Entry 4LJZ (X-ray diffraction, 3.59 A resolution); this record covers chains D and E of the 6 polymer chains in the assembly.

== Chain D ==
Molecule: DNA-directed RNA polymerase subunit beta'
Source organism: Escherichia coli BW2952
Notes: EC 2.7.7.6
UniProtKB: C5A0S8 (C5A0S8_ECOBW); residue numbers follow UniProt; this construct covers 1-1407
Sequence (1407 residues; numbered 1 to 1407; the number before each row is that of its first residue):
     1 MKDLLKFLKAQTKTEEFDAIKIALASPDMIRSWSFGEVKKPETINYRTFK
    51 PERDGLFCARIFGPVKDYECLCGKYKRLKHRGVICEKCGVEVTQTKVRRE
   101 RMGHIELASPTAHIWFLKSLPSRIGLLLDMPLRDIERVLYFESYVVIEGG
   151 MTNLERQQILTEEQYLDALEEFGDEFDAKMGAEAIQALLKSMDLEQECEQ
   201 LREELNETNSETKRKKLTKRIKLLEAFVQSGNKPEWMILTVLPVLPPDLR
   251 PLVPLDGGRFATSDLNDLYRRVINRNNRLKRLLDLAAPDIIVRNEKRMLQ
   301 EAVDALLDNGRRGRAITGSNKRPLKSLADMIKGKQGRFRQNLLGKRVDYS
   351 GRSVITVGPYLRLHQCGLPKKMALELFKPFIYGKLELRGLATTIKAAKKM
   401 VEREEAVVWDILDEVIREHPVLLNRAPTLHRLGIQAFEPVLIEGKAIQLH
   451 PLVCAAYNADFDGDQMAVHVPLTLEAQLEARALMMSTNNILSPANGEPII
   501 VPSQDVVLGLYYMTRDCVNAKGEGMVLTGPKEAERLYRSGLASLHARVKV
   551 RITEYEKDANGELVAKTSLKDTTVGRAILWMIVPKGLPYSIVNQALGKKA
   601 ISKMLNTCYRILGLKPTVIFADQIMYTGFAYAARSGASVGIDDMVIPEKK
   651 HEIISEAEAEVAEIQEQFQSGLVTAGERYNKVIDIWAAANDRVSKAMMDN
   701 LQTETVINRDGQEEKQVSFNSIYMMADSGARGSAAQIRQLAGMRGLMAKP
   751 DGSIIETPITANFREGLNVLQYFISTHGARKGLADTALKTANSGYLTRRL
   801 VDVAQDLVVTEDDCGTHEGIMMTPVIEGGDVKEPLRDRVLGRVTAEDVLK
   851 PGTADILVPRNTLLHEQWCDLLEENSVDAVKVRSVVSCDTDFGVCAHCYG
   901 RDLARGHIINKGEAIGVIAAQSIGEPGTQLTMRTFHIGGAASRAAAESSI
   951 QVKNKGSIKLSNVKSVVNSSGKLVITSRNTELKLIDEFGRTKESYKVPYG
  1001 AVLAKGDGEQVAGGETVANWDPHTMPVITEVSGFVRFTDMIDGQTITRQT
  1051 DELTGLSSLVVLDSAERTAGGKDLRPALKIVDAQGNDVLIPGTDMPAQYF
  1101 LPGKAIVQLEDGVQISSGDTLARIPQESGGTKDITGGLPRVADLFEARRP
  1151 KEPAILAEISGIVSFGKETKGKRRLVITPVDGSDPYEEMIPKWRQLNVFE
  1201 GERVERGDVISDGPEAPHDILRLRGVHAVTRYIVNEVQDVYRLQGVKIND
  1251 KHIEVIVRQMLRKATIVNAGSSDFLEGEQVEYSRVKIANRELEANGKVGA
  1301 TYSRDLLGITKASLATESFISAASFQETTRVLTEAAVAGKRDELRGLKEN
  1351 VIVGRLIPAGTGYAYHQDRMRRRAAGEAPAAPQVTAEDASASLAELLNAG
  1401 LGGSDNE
Disordered / not traced: 1-7, 932-1134, 1377-1407
Metal / ion sites: Zn2+ site 1: Cys-70, Cys-72, Cys-85; Zn2+ site 2: Cys-814, Cys-888, Cys-895, Cys-898
Residues lining bound ligands: Mg2+ (MG): Asp-460, Asp-462, Asp-464

== Chain E ==
Molecule: DNA-directed RNA polymerase subunit omega
Source organism: Escherichia coli
Notes: EC 2.7.7.6
UniProtKB: C9QUL2 (C9QUL2_ECOD1); residue numbers follow UniProt; this construct covers 1-91
Sequence (91 residues; numbered 1 to 91; the number before each row is that of its first residue):
     1 MARVTVQDAVEKIGNRFDLVLVAARRARQMQVGGKDPLVPEENDKTTVIA
    51 LREIEEGLINNQILDVRERQEQQEQEAAELQAVTAIAEGRR
Disordered / not traced: 1, 91

== How chain D and chain E interact ==
Pairs across the interface - 53 pairs, chain D then chain E:
  His-364(D) / Val-4(E)
  Glu-414(D) / Lys-45(E)  hydrogen bond (backbone-side chain)
  Val-415(D) / Lys-45(E)
  Arg-417(D) / Glu-42(E)
  Arg-417(D) / Asn-43(E)  hydrogen bond (side chain-backbone)
  Arg-417(D) / Asp-44(E)  salt bridge
  Arg-417(D) / Lys-45(E)
  Glu-418(D) / Ala-2(E)
  Glu-418(D) / Asp-44(E)
  Glu-418(D) / Lys-45(E)
  Glu-418(D) / Val-48(E)
  Glu-438(D) / Ala-2(E)
  Leu-474(D) / Ala-27(E)
  Leu-474(D) / Arg-28(E)
  Leu-474(D) / Gln-31(E)
  Leu-474(D) / Thr-46(E)
  Glu-475(D) / Ala-24(E)
  Glu-475(D) / Arg-28(E)  salt bridge
  Leu-478(D) / Val-20(E)
  Leu-478(D) / Ala-23(E)
  Leu-478(D) / Ala-24(E)
  Leu-478(D) / Thr-47(E)
  Leu-478(D) / Leu-51(E)  hydrophobic
  Glu-479(D) / Val-20(E)
  Arg-481(D) / Arg-3(E)  hydrogen bond (side chain-backbone)
  Arg-481(D) / Val-6(E)
  Arg-481(D) / Val-48(E)
  Arg-481(D) / Leu-51(E)
  Ala-482(D) / Val-6(E)  hydrophobic
  Ala-482(D) / Arg-16(E)
  Ala-482(D) / Val-20(E)  hydrophobic
  Leu-483(D) / Arg-16(E)
  Leu-483(D) / Phe-17(E)  hydrophobic
  Thr-487(D) / Val-4(E)  hydrogen bond (side chain-backbone)
  Asn-488(D) / Val-6(E)
  Asn-488(D) / Arg-16(E)  hydrogen bond (backbone-side chain)
  Leu-614(D) / Thr-5(E)
  Leu-614(D) / Gln-7(E)
  Lys-615(D) / Thr-5(E)
  Lys-615(D) / Gln-7(E)
  Lys-615(D) / Asp-8(E)
  Arg-905(D) / Val-10(E)
  Arg-905(D) / Arg-16(E)
  His-907(D) / Glu-11(E)
  Asn-910(D) / Asn-15(E)  hydrogen bond (side chain-backbone)
  Asn-910(D) / Arg-16(E)
  Lys-911(D) / Asn-15(E)
  Lys-911(D) / Phe-17(E)
  Gly-912(D) / Phe-17(E)
  Glu-913(D) / Phe-17(E)
  Gly-1360(D) / Phe-17(E)
  Thr-1361(D) / Leu-21(E)
  Ala-1364(D) / Leu-21(E)  hydrophobic
Also at the interface, not in a pair above, chain D (32 interface residues in all): His-419, Thr-473, Gln-477, Met-485, Asn-489, Leu-903
Also at the interface, not in a pair above, chain E (28 interface residues in all): Leu-19

== In short ==
Chain D and chain E form an interface of 32 and 28 residues respectively, with 6 hydrogen bonds and 2 salt
bridges. Among the polar pairs are Arg-417(D)/Asp-44(E), Glu-475(D)/Arg-28(E) and Glu-414(D)/Lys-45(E).
Ligands of chain D: Mg2+.
Here chain D is DNA-directed RNA polymerase subunit beta' (Escherichia coli BW2952) and chain E is
DNA-directed RNA polymerase subunit omega (Escherichia coli). Entry 4LJZ (Crystal Structure Analysis of the
E.coli holoenzyme) was determined by X-ray diffraction together with 4LK0, 4LK1 and 4LLG from the same study.
